5CS4 - chain A; structure by X-ray diffraction, 3.19 A resolution.

== Chain A ==
Name: Acetyl-CoA carboxylase
Organism: Saccharomyces cerevisiae (strain ATCC 204508 / S288c)
Notes: EC 6.4.1.2, 6.3.4.14
Reference sequence: Q00955 (ACAC_YEAST); residues 1036-1503 here = UniProt positions 1036-1503
Sequence (474 residues; row label = number of the first residue in the row):
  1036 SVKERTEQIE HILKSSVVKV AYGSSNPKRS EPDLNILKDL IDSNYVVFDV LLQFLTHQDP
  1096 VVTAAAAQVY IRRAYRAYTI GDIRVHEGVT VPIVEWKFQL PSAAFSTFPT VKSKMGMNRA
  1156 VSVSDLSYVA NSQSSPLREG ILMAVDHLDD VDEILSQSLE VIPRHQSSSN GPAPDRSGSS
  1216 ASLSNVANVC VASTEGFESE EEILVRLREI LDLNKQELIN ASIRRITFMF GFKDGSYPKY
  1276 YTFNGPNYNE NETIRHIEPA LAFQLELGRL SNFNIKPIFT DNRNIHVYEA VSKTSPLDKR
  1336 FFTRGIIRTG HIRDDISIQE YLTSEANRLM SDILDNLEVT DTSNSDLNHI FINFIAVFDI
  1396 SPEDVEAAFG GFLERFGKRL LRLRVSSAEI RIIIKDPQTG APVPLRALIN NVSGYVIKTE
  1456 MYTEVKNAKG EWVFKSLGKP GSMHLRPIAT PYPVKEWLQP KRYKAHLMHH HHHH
Not modelled in the structure: 1135-1172, 1198-1217, 1496-1509
Modified residues: Mse1150, Mse1152, Mse1503 (selenomethionine); Mse1178, Mse1264, Mse1365, Mse1456, Mse1478 (selenomethionine; parent Met)
Construct notes: expression tag (1504-1509)
UniProt features mapped onto this chain:
  - modified residue (Phosphoserine): Ser1148, Ser1157, Ser1162

== Summary ==
Chain A is Acetyl-CoA carboxylase (Saccharomyces cerevisiae (strain ATCC 204508 / S288c)); the structure,
Crystal structure of domains AC3-AC5 of yeast acetyl-CoA carboxylase, was determined by X-ray diffraction
(same publication as 5CS0, 5CSA, 5CSK and 5CSL).
